7MKQ - chains D and L of the 6 polymer chains in the assembly; structure by electron microscopy, 4.80 A resolution (low resolution: residue-level contacts below are approximate; hydrogen-bond / salt-bridge calls are withheld).

Chain D:
Name: DNA-directed RNA polymerase subunit beta'
Organism: Escherichia coli (strain K12)
Notes: EC 2.7.7.6
UniProt: A0A6D2WUT6 (A0A6D2WUT6_ECOLI); numbering as in UniProt (aligned over 14-1376)
Amino-acid sequence (1363 residues; numbered 14 to 1376; the number before each row is that of its first residue):
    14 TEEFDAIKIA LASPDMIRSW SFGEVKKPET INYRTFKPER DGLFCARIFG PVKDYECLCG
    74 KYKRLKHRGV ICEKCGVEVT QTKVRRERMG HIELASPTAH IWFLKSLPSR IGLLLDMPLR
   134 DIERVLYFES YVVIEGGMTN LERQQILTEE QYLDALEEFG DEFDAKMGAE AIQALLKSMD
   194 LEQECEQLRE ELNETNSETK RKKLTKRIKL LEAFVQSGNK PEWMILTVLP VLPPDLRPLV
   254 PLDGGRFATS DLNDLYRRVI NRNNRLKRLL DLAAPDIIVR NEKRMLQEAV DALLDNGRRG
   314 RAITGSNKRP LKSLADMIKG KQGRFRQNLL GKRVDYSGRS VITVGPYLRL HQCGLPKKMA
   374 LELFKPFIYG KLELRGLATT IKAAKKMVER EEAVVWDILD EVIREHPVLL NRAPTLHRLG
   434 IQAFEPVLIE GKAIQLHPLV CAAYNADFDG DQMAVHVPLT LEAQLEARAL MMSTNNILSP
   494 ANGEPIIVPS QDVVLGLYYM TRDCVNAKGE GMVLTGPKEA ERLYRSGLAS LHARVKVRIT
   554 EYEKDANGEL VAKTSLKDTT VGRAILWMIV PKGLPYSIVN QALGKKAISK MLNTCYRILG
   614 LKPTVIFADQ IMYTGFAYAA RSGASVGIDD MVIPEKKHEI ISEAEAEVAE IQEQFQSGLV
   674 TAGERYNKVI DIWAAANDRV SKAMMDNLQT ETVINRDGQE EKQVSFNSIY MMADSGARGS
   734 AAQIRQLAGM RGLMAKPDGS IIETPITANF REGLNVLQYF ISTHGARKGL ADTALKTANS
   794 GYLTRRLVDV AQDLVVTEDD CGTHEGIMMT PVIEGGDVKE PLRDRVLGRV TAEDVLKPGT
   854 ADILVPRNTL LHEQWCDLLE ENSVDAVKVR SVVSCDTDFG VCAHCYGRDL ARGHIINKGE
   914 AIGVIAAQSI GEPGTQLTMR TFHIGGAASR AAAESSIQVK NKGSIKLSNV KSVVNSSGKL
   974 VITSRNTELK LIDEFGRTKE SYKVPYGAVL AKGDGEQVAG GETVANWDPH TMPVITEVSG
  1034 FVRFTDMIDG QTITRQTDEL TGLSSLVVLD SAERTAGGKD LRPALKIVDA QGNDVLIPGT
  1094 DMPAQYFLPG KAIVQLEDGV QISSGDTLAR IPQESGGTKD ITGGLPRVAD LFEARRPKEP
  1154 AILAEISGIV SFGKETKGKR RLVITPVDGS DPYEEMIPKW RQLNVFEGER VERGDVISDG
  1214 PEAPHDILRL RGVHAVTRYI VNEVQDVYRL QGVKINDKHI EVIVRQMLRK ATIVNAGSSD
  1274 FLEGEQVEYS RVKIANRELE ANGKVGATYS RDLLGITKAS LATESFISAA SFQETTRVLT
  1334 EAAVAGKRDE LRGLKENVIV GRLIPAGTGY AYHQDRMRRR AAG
Not modelled in the structure: 931-945, 1126-1135
Ion coordination: Zn2+ site 1: Cys70, Cys72, Cys85, Cys88; Mg2+: Asp462, Asp464; Zn2+ site 2: Cys814, Cys888, Cys895, Cys898

Chain L:
Name: RNA polymerase-associated protein RapA
Organism: Escherichia coli (strain K12)
Notes: EC 3.6.4.-
UniProt: P60240 (RAPA_ECOLI); numbering as in UniProt (aligned over 1-968)
Amino-acid sequence (968 residues; numbered 1 to 968; the number before each row is that of its first residue):
     1 MPFTLGQRWI SDTESELGLG TVVAVDARTV TLLFPSTGEN RLYARSDSPV TRVMFNPGDT
    61 ITSHDGWQMQ VEEVKEENGL LTYIGTRLDT EESGVALREV FLDSKLVFSK PQDRLFAGQI
   121 DRMDRFALRY RARKYSSEQF RMPYSGLRGQ RTSLIPHQLN IAHDVGRRHA PRVLLADEVG
   181 LGKTIEAGMI LHQQLLSGAA ERVLIIVPET LQHQWLVEML RRFNLRFALF DDERYAEAQH
   241 DAYNPFDTEQ LVICSLDFAR RSKQRLEHLC EAEWDLLVVD EAHHLVWSED APSREYQAIE
   301 QLAEHVPGVL LLTATPEQLG MESHFARLRL LDPNRFHDFA QFVEEQKNYR PVADAVAMLL
   361 AGNKLSNDEL NMLGEMIGEQ DIEPLLQAAN SDSEDAQSAR QELVSMLMDR HGTSRVLFRN
   421 TRNGVKGFPK RELHTIKLPL PTQYQTAIKV SGIMGARKSA EDRARDMLYP ERIYQEFEGD
   481 NATWWNFDPR VEWLMGYLTS HRSQKVLVIC AKAATALQLE QVLREREGIR AAVFHEGMSI
   541 IERDRAAAWF AEEDTGAQVL LCSEIGSEGR NFQFASHMVM FDLPFNPDLL EQRIGRLDRI
   601 GQAHDIQIHV PYLEKTAQSV LVRWYHEGLD AFEHTCPTGR TIYDSVYNDL INYLASPDQT
   661 EGFDDLIKNC REQHEALKAQ LEQGRDRLLE IHSNGGEKAQ ALAESIEEQD DDTNLIAFAM
   721 NLFDIIGINQ DDRGDNMIVL TPSDHMLVPD FPGLSEDGIT ITFDREVALA REDAQFITWE
   781 HPLIRNGLDL ILSGDTGSST ISLLKNKALP VGTLLVELIY VVEAQAPKQL QLNRFLPPTP
   841 VRMLLDKNGN NLAAQVEFET FNRQLNAVNR HTGSKLVNAV QQDVHAILQL GEAQIEKSAR
   901 ALIDAARNEA DEKLSAELSR LEALRAVNPN IRDDELTAIE SNRQQVMESL DQAGWRLDAL
   961 RLIVVTHQ
Not modelled in the structure: 1
Swiss-Prot annotation at these positions:
  - motif: Asp280 to His283 (DEAH box)
  - binding site (ATP): Asp177 to Thr184
  - mutagenesis: Lys183 (K183A: Loss of function. Still interacts with RNAP), Asp280 to Glu281 (Loss of function. Still interacts with RNAP)

Interface between chain D and chain L:
Contacting residue pairs (26):
  Ser32(D) with Arg28(L)
  Trp33(D) with Arg28(L)
  Ser34(D) with Arg28(L)
  Phe35(D) with Arg28(L)
  Lys66(D) with Asp744(L)
  Asp67(D) with Asp744(L)
  Arg77(D) with Ser743(L); Met746(L); Val748(L); Pro749(L)
  Leu78(D) with Asp744(L); His745(L)
  Lys79(D) with Thr13(L); Leu747(L); Pro749(L)
  Arg81(D) with Thr13(L); Pro49(L)
  Gly82(D) with Leu42(L); Tyr43(L); Ala44(L)
  Val83(D) with Leu42(L); Tyr43(L)
  Ile84(D) with Thr29(L); Leu42(L)
  Glu91(D) with Ala44(L)
  Lys395(D) with Asp731(L)
Other interface residues (no listed pair), chain L (19 interface residues in all): Arg41, Asp47, Asp732, Asp750

Overview:
15 residues of chain D and 19 residues of chain L are in contact. Cys70(D), Cys72(D), Cys85(D) and Cys88(D)
coordinate Zn2+ site 1. Asp462(D) and Asp464(D) form the Mg2+ site. UniProt lists 8 ATP-binding residues and 3
mutagenesis sites on chain L.
Here chain D is DNA-directed RNA polymerase subunit beta' and chain L is RNA polymerase-associated protein
RapA, both from Escherichia coli (strain K12). Entry 7MKQ (Escherichia coli RNA polymerase and RapA binary
complex) was determined by electron microscopy, deposited together with 7MKP, 7MKN and 7MKO.
